1JJT - chain A; structure by X-ray diffraction, 1.80 A resolution.

== Chain A ==
Protein: Imp-1 metallo beta-lactamase
Organism: Pseudomonas aeruginosa
Notes: EC 3.5.2.6; fragment: metallo-beta-lactamase
UniProtKB: P52699 (BLAB_SERMA); residues 1-228 here correspond to UniProt positions 19-246 (UniProt number = residue number + 18)
Chain sequence (228 residues; numbered 1 to 228; the number before each row is that of its first residue):
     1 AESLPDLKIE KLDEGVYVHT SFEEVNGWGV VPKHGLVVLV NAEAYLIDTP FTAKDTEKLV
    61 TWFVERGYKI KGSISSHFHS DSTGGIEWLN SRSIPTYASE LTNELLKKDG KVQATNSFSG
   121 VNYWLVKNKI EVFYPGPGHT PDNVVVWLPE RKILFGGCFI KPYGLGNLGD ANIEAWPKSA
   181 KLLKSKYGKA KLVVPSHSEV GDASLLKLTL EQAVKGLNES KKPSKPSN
Not modelled in the structure: 1-2, 223-228
Ion coordination: Zn2+ site 1: H34, E199 (together with acetate ion); Zn2+ site 2: H77, H79, H139 (together with BDS); Zn2+ site 3: D81, C158, H197 (together with BDS)
Ligand contacts: BDS (2,3-bis-benzo[1,3]dioxol-5-ylmethyl-succinic acid): E23, V25, W28, V31, F51, H77, H79, S80, D81, H139, C158, K161, G164, L165, G166, N167, H197
Curated features (UniProtKB/Swiss-Prot):
  - binding site (Zn(2+)): H77, H79, D81, H139, C158, H197
  - binding site (a beta-lactam): K161, N167
From the paper describing this entry:
  - binding site for BDS: V25, W28, V31, F51, S80, K161, Y163, G166, N167

== Summary ==
Chain A binds compound BDS. H34 and E199 form the Zn2+ site 1. H77, H79 and H139 coordinate Zn2+ site 2. From
UniProt: 6 Zn2+-binding residues and beta-lactam-binding residues K161 and N167. From the paper: a binding
site for BDS at V25, W28 and V31 among others.
Chain A is Imp-1 metallo beta-lactamase (Pseudomonas aeruginosa); the structure, Imp-1 metallo beta-lactamase
from pseudomonas aeruginosa in complex with a biaryl succinic acid inhibitor (1), was determined by X-ray
diffraction together with 1JJE from the same study.
